Entry 5HMV (X-ray diffraction, 0.98 A resolution); this record covers chain A.

Chain A:
Name: Lysozyme C
Organism: Gallus gallus
Notes: EC 3.2.1.17
Reference sequence: P00698 (LYSC_CHICK); residues 1-128 here correspond to UniProt positions 19-146 (UniProt number = residue number + 18)
Sequence (128 residues; row label = number of the first residue in the row):
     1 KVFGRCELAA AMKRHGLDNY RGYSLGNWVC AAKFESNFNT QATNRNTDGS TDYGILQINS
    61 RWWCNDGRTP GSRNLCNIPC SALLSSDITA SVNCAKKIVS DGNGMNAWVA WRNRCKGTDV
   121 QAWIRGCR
Disulfides: Cys6-Cys127, Cys30-Cys115, Cys64-Cys80, Cys76-Cys94
Bound ions: platinum (II) ion site 1 near Lys1 (its only coordinating residue here); platinum (II) ion site 2 near His15 (its only coordinating residue here)
Curated features (UniProtKB/Swiss-Prot):
  - active site: Glu35, Asp52
  - binding site (substrate): Asp101

In short:
UniProt lists active-site residues Glu35 and Asp52 and substrate-binding residue Asp101.
Chain A is Lysozyme C (Gallus gallus); the structure, Re refinement of 4mwk, was determined by X-ray
diffraction (same publication as 5HQ1, 5I5Q and 5IDD).
